5EN2 - chains A and B of the 3 polymer chains in the assembly; structure by X-ray diffraction, 1.82 A resolution.

Chain A:
Protein: GD01 heavy chain
Organism: Mus musculus
Amino-acid sequence (224 residues; each row starts with the number of its first residue; a row labelled like 82A-82C holds insertion residues (82A, then the next letters in order)):
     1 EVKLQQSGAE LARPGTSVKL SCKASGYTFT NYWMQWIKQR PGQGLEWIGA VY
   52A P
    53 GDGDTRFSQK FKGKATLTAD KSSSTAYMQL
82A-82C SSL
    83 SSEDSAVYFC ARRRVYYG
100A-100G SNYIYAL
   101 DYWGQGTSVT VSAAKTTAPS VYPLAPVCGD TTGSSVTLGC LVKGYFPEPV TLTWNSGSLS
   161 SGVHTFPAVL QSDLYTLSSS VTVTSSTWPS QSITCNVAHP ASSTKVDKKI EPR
Unresolved in the structure: 128-132
Disulfide bonds: Cys22-Cys92, Cys140-Cys195

Chain B:
Protein: GD01 light chain
Organism: Mus musculus
Amino-acid sequence (212 residues; numbered 1 to 212; the number before each row is that of its first residue):
     1 DIVMTQSQKF MSTSIGDRVS ITCKASQNVG SAVAWYQQKP GQSPKLLIYS ASNRYTGVPD
    61 RFIGSESGTD FTLTISNMQS EDLADYFCQQ YSSYPLAFGA GTKLELKRAD AAPTVSIFPP
   121 SSEQLTSGGA SVVCFLNNFY PKDINVKWKI DGSERQNGVL NSWTDQDSKD STYSMSSTLT
   181 LTKDEYERHN SYTCEATHKT STSPIVKSFN RN
Disulfide bonds: Cys23-Cys88, Cys134-Cys194

Interface between chain A and chain B:
Contacting residue pairs (85):
  Trp33(A) - Tyr94(B)
  Gln35(A) - Tyr94(B)  hydrogen bond
  Gln35(A) - Leu96(B)
  Ile37(A) - Phe98(B)  hydrophobic
  Gln39(A) - Gln38(B)  hydrogen bond
  Gly42(A) - Lys9(B)
  Gln43(A) - Lys9(B)  hydrogen bond
  Gly44(A) - Phe87(B)
  Gly44(A) - Ala100(B)
  Leu45(A) - Pro44(B)  hydrophobic
  Leu45(A) - Phe87(B)
  Leu45(A) - Phe98(B)
  Trp47(A) - Tyr94(B)  hydrophobic
  Trp47(A) - Pro95(B)  hydrophobic
  Trp47(A) - Leu96(B)
  Trp47(A) - Phe98(B)
  Arg58(A) - Tyr94(B)
  Phe91(A) - Gln38(B)
  Phe91(A) - Ser43(B)
  Arg95(A) - Tyr91(B)  hydrogen bond (side chain-backbone)
  Arg95(A) - Tyr94(B)  hydrogen bond
  Arg95(A) - Leu96(B)
  Ile100D(A) - Tyr49(B)  hydrophobic
  Ile100D(A) - Tyr55(B)  hydrophobic
  Tyr100E(A) - Tyr91(B)
  Ala100F(A) - Ala34(B)  hydrophobic
  Ala100F(A) - Tyr36(B)
  Ala100F(A) - Leu46(B)  hydrophobic
  Ala100F(A) - Tyr91(B)  hydrophobic
  Leu100G(A) - Tyr36(B)  hydrogen bond (backbone-side chain)
  Leu100G(A) - Leu46(B)
  Leu100G(A) - Gln89(B)
  Asp101(A) - Leu46(B)
  Asp101(A) - Tyr55(B)
  Tyr102(A) - Tyr55(B)
  Trp103(A) - Tyr36(B)
  Trp103(A) - Pro44(B)
  Trp103(A) - Phe98(B)  hydrophobic
  Gly104(A) - Ser43(B)  hydrogen bond (backbone-side chain)
  Gln105(A) - Ser43(B)
  Tyr122(A) - Ser121(B)
  Tyr122(A) - Gln124(B)
  Tyr122(A) - Ser127(B)
  Pro123(A) - Ser121(B)
  Pro123(A) - Glu123(B)
  Leu124(A) - Phe118(B)
  Leu124(A) - Val133(B)  hydrophobic
  Ala125(A) - Phe118(B)
  Pro126(A) - Phe118(B)
  Val127(A) - Ile117(B)
  Val127(A) - Pro119(B)  hydrophobic
  Val127(A) - Phe209(B)  hydrophobic
  Thr137(A) - Ser116(B)
  Thr137(A) - Phe118(B)
  Gly139(A) - Phe135(B)
  Leu141(A) - Ser131(B)
  Lys143(A) - Gln124(B)
  Lys143(A) - Ser131(B)
  Lys143(A) - Thr180(B)
  His164(A) - Asn137(B)
  His164(A) - Asn138(B)  hydrogen bond
  His164(A) - Ser174(B)  hydrogen bond
  Phe166(A) - Phe135(B)  hydrophobic
  Phe166(A) - Asn137(B)
  Phe166(A) - Ser162(B)
  Phe166(A) - Thr164(B)
  Phe166(A) - Ser174(B)
  Phe166(A) - Met175(B)
  Phe166(A) - Ser176(B)
  Pro167(A) - Ser162(B)  hydrogen bond (backbone-side chain)
  Pro167(A) - Trp163(B)
  Val169(A) - Leu160(B)  hydrophobic
  Val169(A) - Asn161(B)
  Val169(A) - Ser162(B)
  Gln171(A) - Val159(B)
  Gln171(A) - Leu160(B)
  Thr176(A) - Leu160(B)
  Ser178(A) - Phe135(B)
  Ser178(A) - Ser176(B)  hydrogen bond
  Ser179(A) - Phe135(B)
  Ser180(A) - Phe135(B)
  Ser180(A) - Asn137(B)  hydrogen bond
  Lys208(A) - Glu123(B)  salt bridge
  Arg213(A) - Pro119(B)  hydrogen bond (side chain-backbone)
  Arg213(A) - Pro120(B)  hydrogen bond (side chain-backbone)
Interface residues without a listed pair, chain A (49 interface residues in all): Ala50, Phe59, Ser60, Gln61, Val121, Leu138, Thr165
Interface residues without a listed pair, chain B (46 interface residues in all): Asp1, Gln42, Ser92, Thr178

Overview:
49 residues of chain A face 46 of chain B across their interface, with 14 hydrogen bonds and 1 salt bridge.
Polar pairs include Lys208(A)-Glu123(B), Gln35(A)-Tyr94(B) and Gln39(A)-Gln38(B).
Here chain A is GD01 heavy chain and chain B is GD01 light chain, both from Mus musculus. Entry 5EN2
(Molecular basis for antibody-mediated neutralization of New World hemorrhagic fever mammarenaviruses) was
determined by X-ray diffraction.
